PDB entry 4AXI | X-ray diffraction, 1.51 A resolution | chains A and B

== Chain A (and B) ==
Protein: Ethanolamine carboxysome structural protein
Organism: Clostridium difficile
Notes: chain B of this document is another copy of the same molecule, construct and numbering; everything in this record applies to it too
UniProt: Q187M0 (Q187M0_CLOD6); numbering as in UniProt (aligned over 2-116)
Chain sequence (125 residues; numbered 0 to 124; the number before each row is that of its first residue; numbering starts at 0):
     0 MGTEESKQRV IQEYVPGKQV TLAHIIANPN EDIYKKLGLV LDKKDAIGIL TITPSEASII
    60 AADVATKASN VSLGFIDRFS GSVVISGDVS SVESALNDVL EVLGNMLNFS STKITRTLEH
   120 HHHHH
Disordered / not traced: 0-1, 118-124 (chain B: 0-1, 117-124)
Differences from the reference sequence: expression tag (0-1, 117-124)

== Chain A / chain B interface ==
Residue-residue contacts - 54 pairs, chain A then chain B:
  Lys6(A) - Ile10(B)
  Gln7(A) - Gln7(B)
  Gln7(A) - Val9(B)
  Gln7(A) - Ile10(B)  hydrogen bond (backbone-backbone)
  Arg8(A) - Ile10(B)
  Arg8(A) - Glu12(B)  salt bridge
  Val9(A) - Ile10(B)  hydrogen bond (backbone-backbone)
  Val9(A) - Gln11(B)
  Val9(A) - Glu12(B)  hydrogen bond (backbone-backbone)
  Ile10(A) - Glu12(B)
  Ile10(A) - Val14(B)  hydrophobic
  Gln11(A) - Gln11(B)  hydrogen bond
  Gln11(A) - Glu12(B)  hydrogen bond (backbone-backbone)
  Gln11(A) - Tyr13(B)
  Gln11(A) - Val14(B)  hydrogen bond (backbone-backbone)
  Glu12(A) - Val14(B)
  Glu12(A) - Gly16(B)
  Tyr13(A) - Val14(B)  hydrogen bond (backbone-backbone)
  Tyr13(A) - Pro15(B)
  Tyr13(A) - Gly16(B)  hydrogen bond (backbone-backbone)
  Tyr13(A) - Thr52(B)
  Val14(A) - Gly16(B)
  Val14(A) - Gln18(B)
  Pro15(A) - Gln18(B)
  Pro15(A) - Thr20(B)
  Pro15(A) - Thr50(B)
  Pro15(A) - Thr52(B)
  Lys17(A) - Thr20(B)
  Pro53(A) - Thr50(B)
  Glu55(A) - Ile48(B)
  Glu55(A) - Leu49(B)
  Glu55(A) - Thr50(B)  hydrogen bond
  Glu55(A) - Ser81(B)  hydrogen bond
  Ile58(A) - Leu36(B)  hydrophobic
  Ile58(A) - Ile48(B)  hydrophobic
  Ile59(A) - Leu21(B)  hydrophobic
  Ile59(A) - His23(B)
  Ala61(A) - Ile32(B)  hydrophobic
  Asp62(A) - Ile25(B)
  Asp62(A) - Pro28(B)
  Asp62(A) - Asn29(B)  hydrogen bond (side chain-backbone)
  Asp62(A) - Ile32(B)
  Val63(A) - Thr116(B)
  Thr65(A) - Asn29(B)  hydrogen bond
  Lys66(A) - Asn27(B)  hydrogen bond (side chain-backbone)
  Leu72(A) - Ile32(B)  hydrophobic
  Leu72(A) - Lys35(B)
  Gly73(A) - Lys35(B)  hydrogen bond (backbone-side chain)
  Arg77(A) - Phe74(B)
  Arg77(A) - Asp76(B)  salt bridge
  Arg77(A) - Ser81(B)
  Phe78(A) - Asp76(B)
  Leu106(A) - His23(B)
  Leu106(A) - Thr114(B)
Also at the interface, not in a pair above, chain A (27 interface residues in all): Ala56, Ile75
Also at the interface, not in a pair above, chain B (35 interface residues in all): Arg8, Lys17, Ile46, Ser79, Gly80, Val83

== Overview ==
The interface between chain A and chain B involves 27 residues on one side and 35 on the other; the contacts
include 14 hydrogen bonds and 2 salt bridges. Polar pairs include Arg8(A)-Glu12(B), Arg77(A)-Asp76(B) and
Gln11(A)-Gln11(B).
Chain A and chain B are both Ethanolamine carboxysome structural protein (Clostridium difficile); the
structure, Structure of the Clostridium difficile EutS protein, was determined by X-ray diffraction together
with 4AXO and 4AXJ from the same study.
